4UHX - chain A; structure by X-ray diffraction, 2.70 A resolution.

[Chain A]
Name: Aldehyde oxidase
Source organism: Homo sapiens
Notes: EC 1.2.3.1
UniProt: Q06278 (AOXA_HUMAN); residue numbers follow UniProt; this construct covers 1-1338
Sequence (1338 residues; row label = number of the first residue in the row):
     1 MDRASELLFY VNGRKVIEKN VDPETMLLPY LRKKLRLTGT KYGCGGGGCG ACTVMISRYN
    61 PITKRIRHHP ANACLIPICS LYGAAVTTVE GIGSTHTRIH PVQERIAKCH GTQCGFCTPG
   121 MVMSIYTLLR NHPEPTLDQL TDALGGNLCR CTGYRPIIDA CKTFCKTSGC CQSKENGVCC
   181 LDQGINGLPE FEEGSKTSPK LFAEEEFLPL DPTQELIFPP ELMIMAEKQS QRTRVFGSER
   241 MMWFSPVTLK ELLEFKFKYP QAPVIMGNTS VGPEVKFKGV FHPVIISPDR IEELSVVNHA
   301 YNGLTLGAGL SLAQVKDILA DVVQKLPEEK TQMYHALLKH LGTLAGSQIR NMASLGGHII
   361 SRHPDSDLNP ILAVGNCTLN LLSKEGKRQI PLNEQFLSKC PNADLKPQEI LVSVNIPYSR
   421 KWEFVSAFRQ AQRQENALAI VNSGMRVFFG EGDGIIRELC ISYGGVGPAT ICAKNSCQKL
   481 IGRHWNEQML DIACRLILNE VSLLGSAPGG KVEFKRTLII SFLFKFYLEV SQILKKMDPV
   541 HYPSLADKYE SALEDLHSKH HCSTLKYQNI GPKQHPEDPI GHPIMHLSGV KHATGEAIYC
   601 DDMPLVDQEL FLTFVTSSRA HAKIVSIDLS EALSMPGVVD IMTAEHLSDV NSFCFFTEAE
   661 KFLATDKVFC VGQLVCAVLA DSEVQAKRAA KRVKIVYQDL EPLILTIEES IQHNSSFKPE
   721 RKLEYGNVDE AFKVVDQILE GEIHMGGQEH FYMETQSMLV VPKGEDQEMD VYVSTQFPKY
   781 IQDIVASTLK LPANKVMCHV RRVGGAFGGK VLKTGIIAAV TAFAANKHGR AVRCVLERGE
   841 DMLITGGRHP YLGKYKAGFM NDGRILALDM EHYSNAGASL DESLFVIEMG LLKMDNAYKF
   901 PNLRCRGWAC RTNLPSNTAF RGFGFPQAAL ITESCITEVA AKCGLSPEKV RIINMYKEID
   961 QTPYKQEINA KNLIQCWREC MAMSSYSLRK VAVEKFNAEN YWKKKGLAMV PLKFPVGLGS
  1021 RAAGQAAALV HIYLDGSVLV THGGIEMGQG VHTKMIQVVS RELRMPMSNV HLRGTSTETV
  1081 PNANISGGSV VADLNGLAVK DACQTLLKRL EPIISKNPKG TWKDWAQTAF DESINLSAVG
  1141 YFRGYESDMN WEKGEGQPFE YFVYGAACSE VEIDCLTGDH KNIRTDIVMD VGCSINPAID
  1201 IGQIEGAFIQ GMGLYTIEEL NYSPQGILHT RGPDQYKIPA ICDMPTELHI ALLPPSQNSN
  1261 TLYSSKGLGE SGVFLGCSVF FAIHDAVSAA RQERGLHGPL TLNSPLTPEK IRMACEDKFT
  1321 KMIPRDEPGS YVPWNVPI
Disordered / not traced: 1-3, 168-198, 559, 655-660, 713-715, 881-882, 1337-1338
Ion coordination: 2Fe-2S cluster Fe site 1: Cys49, Cys52, Cys74; 2Fe-2S cluster Fe site 2: Cys114, Cys117, Cys149, Cys151
Small-molecule neighbours:
  - phthalazine (4FT): Val811, Leu812, Phe885, Ala919, Phe923, Ile1085
  - FAD (flavin-adenine dinucleotide): Gly46, Gly47, Gly48, Leu75, Pro263, Val264, Ile265, Met266, Gly267, Asn268, Thr269, Ser270, Val271, Pro273, Ala308, Leu312, Thr343, Leu344, Ala345, Ile349, Met352, Ala353, Ser354, Gly356, Gly357, His358, Ile360, Ser361, His363, Asp365, Ser366, Asp367, Leu405, Ile410, Leu411, Arg429, Ala437, Leu438
  - 2Fe-2S cluster (FES), molecule 1: Lys41, Tyr42, Gly43, Cys44, Gly45, Gly47, Gly48, Cys49, Gly50, Ala51, Cys52, Asn72, Cys74
  - 2Fe-2S cluster (FES), molecule 2: Thr112, Gln113, Cys114, Gly115, Phe116, Cys117, Cys149, Arg150, Cys151, Thr152, Met753
  - Thioridazine (LZU; 10-{2-[(2S)-1-methylpiperidin-2-yl]ethyl}-2-(methylsulfanyl)-10H-phenothiazine): His575, Glu577, Asp578, Ser1060, Arg1061, Arg1064, Met1065, Pro1066, Gly1120, Trp1122, Trp1125
  - Thioridazine / RTZ: His575, Glu577, Asp578, Ser1060, Arg1061, Arg1064, Met1065, Pro1066, Gly1120, Thr1121, Trp1122, Trp1125
  - malonate ion (MLI), molecule 1: Arg32, Lys33, Thr38, Asp601, Asp602, Met603, Pro604, Leu605, Arg833
  - malonate ion (MLI), molecule 2: Cys44, Gly48, Cys49, Leu148, Arg433, Phe751, Tyr1236, Lys1237, Ile1238
  - MTE (phosphonic acidmono-(2-amino-5,6-dimercapto-4-oxo-3,7,8a,9,10,10a-hexahydro-4H-8-oxa-1,3,9,10-tetraaza-anthracen-7-ylmethyl)ester): Gln113, Cys114, Cys151, Gly805, Ala806, Phe807, Gly808, Arg921, Met1047, Gly1048, Gln1049, Gly1087, Gly1088, Ser1089, Val1090, Val1091, Ala1092, Gln1203, Leu1268, Gly1269, Glu1270
  - RTZ (10-{2-[(2R)-1-methylpiperidin-2-yl]ethyl}-2-(methylsulfanyl)-10H-phenothiazine): His575, Glu577, Asp578, Ser1060, Arg1061, Arg1064, Met1065, Pro1066, Gly1120, Thr1121, Trp1122, Trp1125
UniProt features mapped onto this chain:
  - active site: Glu1270 (Proton acceptor)
  - binding site ([2Fe-2S] cluster): Cys44, Cys49, Cys52, Cys74, Cys114, Cys117, Cys149, Cys151
  - binding site (Mo-molybdopterin): Gln113, Cys151, Ala806, Phe807, Met1047, Gly1088 to Val1091, Gln1203, Leu1268
  - binding site (FAD): Val264 to Val271, Ala345, Ser354, His358, Asp367, Leu411
  - modified residue: Ser1068 (Phosphoserine)
  - natural variant: Arg802 (R802C: Decreases homodimerization but nearly no effect on kinetic parameters), Arg921 (R921H: Increases homodimerization), Asn1135 (N1135S: Increases homodimerization and turnover number with phenanthridine as substrate), Ser1271 (S1271L: No effect on dimerization), His1297 (H1297R: Increases homodimerization and turnover number with phenanthridine as substrate)
  - mutagenesis: Cys44 (C44W: Disrupts protein stability), Gly1269 (G1269R: No effect on dimerization. Loss of oxidase activity)

[Summary]
Chain A binds 2Fe-2S cluster, compound MTE, flavin-adenine dinucleotide, phthalazine and Thioridazine among
other ligands. Cys49, Cys52 and Cys74 coordinate 2Fe-2S cluster Fe site 1. From UniProt: active-site residue
Glu1270, 8 [2Fe-2S] cluster-binding residues, 11 Mo-molybdopterin-binding residues and 13 FAD-binding
residues.
Chain A is Aldehyde oxidase (Homo sapiens); the structure, Human aldehyde oxidase in complex with phthalazine
and thioridazine, was determined by X-ray diffraction, deposited together with 4UHW.
